2EB3 - chain A; structure by X-ray diffraction, 2.84 A resolution.

[Chain A]
Name: Epidermal growth factor receptor
Organism: Homo sapiens
Notes: EC 2.7.10.1; fragment: kinase domain; engineered mutation(s): L858R
Reference sequence: P00533 (EGFR_HUMAN); residue numbers follow UniProt; this construct covers 695-1022
Sequence (334 residues; each row starts with the number of its first residue):
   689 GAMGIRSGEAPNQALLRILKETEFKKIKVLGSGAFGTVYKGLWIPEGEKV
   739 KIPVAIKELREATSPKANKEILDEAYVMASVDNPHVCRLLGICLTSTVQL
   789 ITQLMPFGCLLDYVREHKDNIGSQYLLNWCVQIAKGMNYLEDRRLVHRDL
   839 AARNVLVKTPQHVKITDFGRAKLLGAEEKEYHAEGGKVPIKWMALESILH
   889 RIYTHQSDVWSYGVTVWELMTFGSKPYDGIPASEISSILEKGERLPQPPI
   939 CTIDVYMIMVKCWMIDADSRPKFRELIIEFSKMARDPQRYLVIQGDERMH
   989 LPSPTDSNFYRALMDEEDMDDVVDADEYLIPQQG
Unresolved in the structure: 689-695, 721, 862-875, 991-1004, 1019-1022
Construct notes: expression tag (689-694)
Swiss-Prot annotation at these positions:
  - active site: Asp837 (Proton acceptor)
  - binding site (ATP): Leu718 to Val726, Lys745, Thr790, Gln791, Asp855
  - site: Tyr1016 (Important for interaction with PIK3C2B)
  - modified residue: Ser695 (Phosphoserine), Lys745 (N6-(2-hydroxyisobutyryl)lysine), Tyr869 (Phosphotyrosine), Ser991 (Phosphoserine), Ser995 (Phosphoserine), Tyr998 (Phosphotyrosine), Tyr1016 (Phosphotyrosine)
  - cross-link (Glycyl lysine isopeptide (Lys-Gly)): Lys716 (interchain with G-Cter in ubiquitin), Lys737 (interchain with G-Cter in ubiquitin), Lys754 (interchain with G-Cter in ubiquitin), Lys757 (interchain with G-Cter in ubiquitin), Lys867 (interchain with G-Cter in ubiquitin), Lys929 (interchain with G-Cter in ubiquitin), Lys960 (interchain with G-Cter in ubiquitin), Lys970 (interchain with G-Cter in ubiquitin)
  - natural variant: Glu709 (E709A: Found in a lung cancer sample; E709G: Found in a lung cancer sample; E709K: Found in a lung cancer sample), Gly719 (G719A: Found in a lung cancer sample; G719C: Found in a lung cancer sample; G719D: Found in a lung cancer sample; G719S: Found in a lung cancer sample), Gly724 (G724S: Found in a lung cancer sample), Glu734 (E734K: Found in a lung cancer sample), Glu746 to Ser752 (sequence variant, change not given here; Found in a lung cancer sample), Glu746 to Thr751 (sequence variant, change not given here; Found in a lung cancer sample), Glu746 to Ala750 (deletion: Found in a lung cancer sample), Glu746 (deletion: Found in a lung cancer sample), Leu747 to Thr751 (deletion: Found in a lung cancer sample), Leu747 to Glu749 (deletion: Found in a lung cancer sample), Leu747 (L747F: Found in a lung cancer sample), Arg748 (R748P: Found in a lung cancer sample), 12 further natural variant entries in UniProt
  - mutagenesis: Pro699 (P699A: Reduced phosphorylation), Asn700 (N700A: Abolishes phosphorylation), Leu704 (L704A: Abolishes phosphorylation), Arg705 (R705A: Abolishes phosphorylation), Ile706 (I706A: Abolishes phosphorylation), Lys745 (K745A/M: Abolishes kinase activity), Asp974 (D974A: Strongly reduced phosphorylation), Arg977 (R977A: Reduced phosphorylation), Glu1005 to Asp1006 (Constitutively activated kinase), Tyr1016 (Y1016F: 50% decrease in interaction with PIK3C2B. 65% decrease in interaction with PIK3C2B; when associated with F-1197. Abolishes interaction with PIK3C2B; when associated with F-1197 and F-1092)
Residues lining bound ligands: AMP-PNP (ANP; phosphoaminophosphonic acid-adenylate ester): Leu718, Gly719, Ala722, Gly724, Val726, Ala743, Lys745, Thr790, Gln791, Leu792, Met793, Cys797, Asn842, Leu844, Asp855
Reported in the primary citation:
  - conformationally variable residues (order/disorder transition, side-chain flip): Phe723, Arg858, Leu862 to Lys875
  - contacts within the chain: Phe723-Arg748 (hydrophobic contact), Arg858-Tyr891 (hydrogen bond)
  - mutagenesis - F723A (4.4-fold): decreased signaling
  - mutagenesis - F723A: increased signaling in response to gefitinib

[Summary]
Bound to chain A: AMP-PNP. Curated annotation (UniProt) lists active-site residue Asp837, 13 ATP-binding
residues and 11 mutagenesis sites. The paper reports that F723A reduces signaling; conformational variability
at Phe723, Arg858 and Leu862.
Chain A is Epidermal growth factor receptor (Homo sapiens); the structure, Crystal structure of mutated EGFR
kinase domain (L858R) in complex with AMPPNP, was determined by X-ray diffraction together with 3UG1, 3UG2,
3VJN, 3VJO and 2EB2 from the same study.
